PDB entry 6XJA | electron microscopy, 4.00 A resolution | chains P and A of the 5 polymer chains in the assembly

# Chain P
Protein: Immunoglobulin A1 protease
Organism: Streptococcus pneumoniae (strain ATCC BAA-255 / R6)
Notes: EC 3.4.24.13
Reference sequence: Q59947 (IGA1_STRR6); residue numbers follow UniProt; this construct covers 665-1963
Sequence (1299 residues; numbered 665 to 1963; the number before each row is that of its first residue):
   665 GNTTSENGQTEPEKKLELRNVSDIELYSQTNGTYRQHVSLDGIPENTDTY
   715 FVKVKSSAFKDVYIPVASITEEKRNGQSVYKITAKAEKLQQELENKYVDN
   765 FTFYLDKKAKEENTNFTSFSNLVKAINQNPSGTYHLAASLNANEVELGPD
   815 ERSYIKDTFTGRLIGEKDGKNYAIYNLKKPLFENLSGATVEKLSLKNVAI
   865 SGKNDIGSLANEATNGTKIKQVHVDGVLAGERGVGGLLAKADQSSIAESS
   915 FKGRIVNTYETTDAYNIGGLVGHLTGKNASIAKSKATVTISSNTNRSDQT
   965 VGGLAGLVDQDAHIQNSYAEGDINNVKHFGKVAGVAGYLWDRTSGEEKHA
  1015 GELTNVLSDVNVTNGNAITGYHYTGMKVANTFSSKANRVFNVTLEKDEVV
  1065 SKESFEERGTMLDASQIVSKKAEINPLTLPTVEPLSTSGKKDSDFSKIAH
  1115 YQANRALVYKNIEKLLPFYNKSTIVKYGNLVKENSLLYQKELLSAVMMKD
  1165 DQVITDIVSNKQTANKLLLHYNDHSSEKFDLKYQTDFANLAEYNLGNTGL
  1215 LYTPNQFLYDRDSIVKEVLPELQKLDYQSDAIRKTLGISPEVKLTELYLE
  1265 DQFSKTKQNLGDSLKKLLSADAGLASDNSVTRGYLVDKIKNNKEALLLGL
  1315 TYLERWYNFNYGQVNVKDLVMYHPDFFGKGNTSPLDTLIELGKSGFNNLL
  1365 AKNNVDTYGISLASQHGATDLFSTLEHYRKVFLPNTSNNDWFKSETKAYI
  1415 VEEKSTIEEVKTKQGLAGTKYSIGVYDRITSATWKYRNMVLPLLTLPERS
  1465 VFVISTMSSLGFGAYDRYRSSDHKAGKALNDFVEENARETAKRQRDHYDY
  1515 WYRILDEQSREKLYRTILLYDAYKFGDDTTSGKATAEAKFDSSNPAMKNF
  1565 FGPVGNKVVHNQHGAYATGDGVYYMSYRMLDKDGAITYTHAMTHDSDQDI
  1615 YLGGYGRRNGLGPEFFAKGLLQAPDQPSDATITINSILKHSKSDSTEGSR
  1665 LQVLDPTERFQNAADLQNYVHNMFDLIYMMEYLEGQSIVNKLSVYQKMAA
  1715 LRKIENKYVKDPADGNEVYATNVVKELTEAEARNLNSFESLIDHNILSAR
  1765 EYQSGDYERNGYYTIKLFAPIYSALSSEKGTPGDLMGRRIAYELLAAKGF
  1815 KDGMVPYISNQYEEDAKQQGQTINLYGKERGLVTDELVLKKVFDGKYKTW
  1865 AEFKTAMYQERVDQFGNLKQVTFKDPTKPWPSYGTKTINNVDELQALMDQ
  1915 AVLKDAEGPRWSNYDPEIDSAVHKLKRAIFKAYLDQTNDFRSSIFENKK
Not modelled in the structure: 1054-1063, 1097-1099
Construct notes: engineered mutation Ala1605 (Glu in Q59947)
Swiss-Prot annotation at these positions:
  - binding site (Zn(2+)): His1604, His1608, Glu1628
From the paper describing this entry:
  - conformationally variable residues (loop rearrangement): Asp770 to Phe783

# Chain A
Protein: Immunoglobulin heavy constant alpha 1
Organism: Homo sapiens
Reference sequence: P01876 (IGHA1_HUMAN); residues 241-450 here correspond to UniProt positions 122-331 (UniProt number = residue number - 119)
Sequence (210 residues; each row starts with the number of its first residue):
   241 CCHPRLSLHRPALEDLLLGSEANLTCTLTGLRDASGVTFTWTPSSGKSAV
   291 QGPPERDLCGCYSVSSVLPGCAEPWNHGKTFTCTAAYPESKTPLTATLSK
   341 SGNTFRPEVHLLPPPSEELALNELVTLTCLARGFSPKDVLVRWLQGSQEL
   391 PREKYLTWASRQEPSQGTTTFAVTSILRVAAEDWKKGDTFSCMVGHEALP
   441 LAFTQKTIDR
Not modelled in the structure: 241
Swiss-Prot annotation at these positions:
  - glycosylation: Asn263 (N-linked (GlcNAc...) (complex) asparagine)
Disulfides: Cys266-Cys323, Cys369-Cys432

# Chain P / chain A interface
Pairs across the interface (11):
  Lys1892(P) - Glu393(A)
  Trp1894(P) - Gly292(A)
  Trp1894(P) - Val307(A)  hydrophobic
  Pro1895(P) - Glu393(A)
  Arg1924(P) - Leu298(A)  hydrogen bond (side chain-backbone)
  Ser1926(P) - Gly300(A)  hydrogen bond (side chain-backbone)
  Asn1927(P) - Arg296(A)
  Asn1927(P) - Tyr302(A)
  Ile1932(P) - Pro293(A)  hydrophobic
  Ile1932(P) - Tyr302(A)
  Asp1933(P) - Arg296(A)  salt bridge
Interface residues without a listed pair, chain P (9 interface residues in all): Pro1893
Interface residues without a listed pair, chain A (10 interface residues in all): Pro294, Cys299

# Summary
Chain P and chain A form an interface of 9 and 10 residues respectively; the contacts include 2 hydrogen bonds
and 1 salt bridge. Among the polar pairs are Asp1933(P)-Arg296(A), Arg1924(P)-Leu298(A) and
Ser1926(P)-Gly300(A). Curated annotation (UniProt) lists 3 Zn2+-binding residues on chain P. From the paper:
conformational variability at Asp770(P).
Chain P is Immunoglobulin A1 protease (Streptococcus pneumoniae (strain ATCC BAA-255 / R6)) and chain A is
Immunoglobulin heavy constant alpha 1 (Homo sapiens); the structure, Streptococcus Pneumoniae IgA1 Protease
with IgA1 substrate, was determined by electron microscopy (same publication as 6XJB and 7JGJ).
